1DCU - chains C and D of the 4 polymer chains in the assembly; structure by X-ray diffraction, 2.20 A resolution.

== Chain C (and D) ==
Name: Fructose-1,6-bisphosphatase
From: Pisum sativum
Notes: EC 3.1.3.11; chain D of this document is another copy of the same molecule, construct and numbering; everything in this record applies to it too
Reference sequence: P46275 (F16P_PEA); residues 1-357 here correspond to UniProt positions 51-407 (UniProt number = residue number + 50)
Amino-acid sequence (357 residues; each row starts with the number of its first residue):
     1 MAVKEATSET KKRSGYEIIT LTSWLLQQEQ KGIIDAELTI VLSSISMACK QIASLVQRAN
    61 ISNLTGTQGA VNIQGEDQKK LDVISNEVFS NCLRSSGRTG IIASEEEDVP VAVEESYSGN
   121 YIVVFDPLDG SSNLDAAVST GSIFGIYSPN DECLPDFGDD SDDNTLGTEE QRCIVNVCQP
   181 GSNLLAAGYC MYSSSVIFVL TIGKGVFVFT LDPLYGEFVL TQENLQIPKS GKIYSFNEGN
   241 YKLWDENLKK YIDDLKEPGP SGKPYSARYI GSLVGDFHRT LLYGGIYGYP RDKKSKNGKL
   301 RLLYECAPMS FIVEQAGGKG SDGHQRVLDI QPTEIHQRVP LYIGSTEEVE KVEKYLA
Not modelled in the structure: 1-15, 66-75, 158-161 (chain D: 1-16, 67-75, 156-162)
Sequence notes: engineered mutation Ala103 (Ile247 in P46275), Lys232 (Glu282 in P46275)
Disulfides: Cys153-Cys173
Swiss-Prot annotation at these positions:
  - binding site (Mg(2+)): Glu76, Glu105, Asp126, Leu128, Asp129, Glu305
  - binding site (substrate): Asp129 to Ser132, Asn237, Tyr269, Tyr287, Tyr289, Lys299

== How chain C and chain D interact ==
Residue-residue contacts (98):
  Val56(C) - Ser194(D)
  Gln57(C) - Ser194(D)
  Gln57(C) - Ser195(D)  hydrogen bond (backbone-side chain)
  Gln57(C) - Thr210(D)
  Gln57(C) - Pro213(D)
  Arg58(C) - Asp212(D)  salt bridge
  Arg58(C) - Leu214(D)
  Asn60(C) - Ile197(D)
  Asn60(C) - Thr210(D)  hydrogen bond
  Asn60(C) - Thr221(D)
  Ile61(C) - Leu211(D)
  Ile61(C) - Asp212(D)
  Thr65(C) - Ile18(D)
  Thr65(C) - Val219(D)
  Thr65(C) - Leu220(D)
  Thr65(C) - Thr221(D)
  Asn133(C) - Tyr283(D)  hydrogen bond (backbone-side chain)
  Leu134(C) - Ile233(D)  hydrophobic
  Leu134(C) - Arg279(D)
  Leu134(C) - Tyr283(D)  hydrophobic
  Asp135(C) - Arg268(D)  salt bridge
  Ala137(C) - Arg279(D)
  Ala137(C) - Tyr283(D)  hydrophobic
  Val138(C) - Val138(D)  hydrophobic
  Val138(C) - Met191(D)  hydrophobic
  Val138(C) - Ser193(D)
  Val138(C) - Ser194(D)  hydrogen bond (backbone-backbone)
  Val138(C) - Ile270(D)  hydrophobic
  Val138(C) - Gly275(D)
  Ser139(C) - Ser194(D)
  Met191(C) - Val138(D)  hydrophobic
  Tyr192(C) - Ser194(D)
  Ser193(C) - Val138(D)
  Ser193(C) - Ser193(D)
  Ser193(C) - Ser194(D)
  Ser194(C) - Val56(D)
  Ser194(C) - Gln57(D)
  Ser194(C) - Val138(D)  hydrogen bond (backbone-backbone)
  Ser194(C) - Tyr192(D)
  Ser194(C) - Ser193(D)
  Ser194(C) - Ser194(D)
  Ser195(C) - Gln57(D)
  Ile197(C) - Asn60(D)
  Thr210(C) - Asn60(D)  hydrogen bond
  Thr210(C) - Ile61(D)
  Leu211(C) - Ile61(D)
  Asp212(C) - Arg58(D)  salt bridge
  Asp212(C) - Ile61(D)
  Pro213(C) - Gln57(D)
  Pro213(C) - Arg58(D)
  Leu214(C) - Arg58(D)
  Leu220(C) - Leu64(D)
  Thr221(C) - Asn60(D)
  Thr221(C) - Ile61(D)
  Thr221(C) - Leu64(D)
  Ile233(C) - Leu134(D)  hydrophobic
  Tyr234(C) - Glu238(D)
  Tyr234(C) - Gly239(D)
  Asn237(C) - Ala267(D)  hydrogen bond (side chain-backbone)
  Asn237(C) - Arg268(D)
  Glu238(C) - Tyr234(D)
  Glu238(C) - Glu238(D)
  Glu238(C) - Lys256(D)
  Gly239(C) - Tyr234(D)
  Gly239(C) - Pro264(D)
  Gly239(C) - Tyr265(D)
  Gly239(C) - Ala267(D)
  Asn240(C) - Pro264(D)
  Lys242(C) - Lys256(D)
  Lys242(C) - Glu257(D)
  Leu243(C) - Pro258(D)  hydrophobic
  Asp253(C) - Lys242(D)
  Lys256(C) - Glu238(D)  salt bridge
  Lys256(C) - Tyr241(D)
  Lys256(C) - Lys242(D)
  Glu257(C) - Lys242(D)  salt bridge
  Pro264(C) - Gly239(D)
  Tyr265(C) - Gly239(D)
  Ser266(C) - Asn237(D)
  Ala267(C) - Asn237(D)  hydrogen bond (backbone-side chain)
  Ala267(C) - Glu238(D)
  Ala267(C) - Gly239(D)
  Ala267(C) - Tyr269(D)
  Arg268(C) - Asp135(D)  salt bridge
  Arg268(C) - Asn237(D)
  Arg268(C) - Tyr269(D)
  Arg268(C) - Ile270(D)
  Arg268(C) - Gly271(D)
  Tyr269(C) - Ala267(D)
  Tyr269(C) - Arg268(D)
  Tyr269(C) - Tyr269(D)  hydrogen bond (backbone-backbone)
  Ile270(C) - Val138(D)  hydrophobic
  Ile270(C) - Arg268(D)
  Gly271(C) - Arg268(D)
  Arg279(C) - Leu134(D)
  Arg279(C) - Ala137(D)
  Tyr283(C) - Asn133(D)
  Tyr283(C) - Leu134(D)  hydrophobic
Also at the interface, not in a pair above, chain C (54 interface residues in all): Ser54, Leu64, Ala136, Tyr215, Val219, Tyr241, Pro258, Gly275
Also at the interface, not in a pair above, chain D (53 interface residues in all): Ala136, Ser139, Tyr215, Asn240, Leu243, Asp253, Ser266

== Overview ==
54 residues of chain C and 53 residues of chain D are in contact; the contacts include 9 hydrogen bonds and 6
salt bridges. Polar contacts include Arg58(C)-Asp212(D), Asp135(C)-Arg268(D) and Lys256(C)-Glu238(D). Curated
annotation (UniProt) lists 6 Mg2+-binding residues and 9 substrate-binding residues on chain C.
Chain C and chain D are both Fructose-1,6-bisphosphatase (Pisum sativum); the structure, Redox signaling in
the chloroplast: structure of oxidized pea fructose-1,6-bisphosphate phosphatase, was determined by X-ray
diffraction, deposited together with 1D9Q and 1DBZ.
